PDB entry 6S1V | X-ray diffraction, 1.64 A resolution | chains A and I of the 3 polymer chains in the assembly

[Chain A]
Protein: Gag-Pro-Pol polyprotein
Organism: Mason-Pfizer monkey virus
Notes: EC 3.6.1.23, 3.4.23.-, 2.7.7.49, 2.7.7.7, 3.1.26.4, 2.7.7.-, 3.1.-.-
UniProt: P07572 (POL_MPMV); residues 1-114 here correspond to UniProt positions 760-873 (UniProt number = residue number + 759)
Chain sequence (114 residues; row label = number of the first residue in the row):
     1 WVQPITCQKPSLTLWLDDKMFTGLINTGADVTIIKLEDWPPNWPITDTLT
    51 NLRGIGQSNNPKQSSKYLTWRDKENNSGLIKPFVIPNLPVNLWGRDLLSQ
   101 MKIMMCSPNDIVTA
Disordered / not traced: 54-58, 109-114
Construct notes: engineered mutation N26 (Asp785 in P07572)
Curated features (UniProtKB/Swiss-Prot):
  - site: A114 (Cleavage)
What the authors report for this chain:
  - self-association interface (contacts with another copy of this molecule); pairs are residue here / residue on that copy: C106-C106, W1, I103
  - conformationally variable residues (order/disorder transition): G54 to S58
  - binding site for Pro-0A1-val-psa-ala-met-thr (chain I): N26, G28, D30, N51, R53
  - mutagenesis - D26N: abolished catalytic activity (proposed by the authors, not directly observed)

[Chain I]
Protein: Pro-0A1-val-psa-ala-met-thr
Chain sequence (7 residues; each row starts with the number of its first residue):
     1 PXVXAMT
Modified / non-standard residues: 0A1 (O-methyl-L-tyrosine) at position 2; PSA (3-hydroxy-4-amino-5-phenylpentanoic acid) at position 4

[Chain A / chain I interface]
Pairs across the interface - 16 pairs, chain A then chain I:
  K9(A) with T7(I)
  N26(A) with PSA_4(I)
  G28(A) with 0A1_2(I); PSA_4(I), hydrogen bond (backbone-backbone)
  A29(A) with 0A1_2(I); V3(I), hydrophobic
  D30(A) with P1(I); 0A1_2(I), hydrogen bond (side chain-backbone)
  V31(A) with P1(I), hydrophobic
  I33(A) with V3(I), hydrophobic
  N51(A) with P1(I)
  L52(A) with P1(I)
  R53(A) with P1(I), hydrogen bond (backbone-backbone); 0A1_2(I); V3(I), hydrogen bond (backbone-backbone)
  L92(A) with A5(I), hydrophobic
Interface residues without a listed pair, chain A (13 interface residues in all): L24, T50

[Summary]
13 residues of chain A face 6 of chain I across their interface; the contacts include 4 hydrogen bonds. Polar
pairs include D30(A)-0A1_2(I), G28(A)-PSA_4(I) and R53(A)-P1(I). From the paper: a binding site for
Pro-0A1-val-psa-ala-met-thr (chain I) at N26(A), G28(A) and D30(A) among others; D26N of chain A abolishes
catalytic activity.
Here chain A is Gag-Pro-Pol polyprotein (Mason-Pfizer monkey virus) and chain I is
Pro-0A1-val-psa-ala-met-thr. Entry 6S1V (Crystal structure of dimeric M-PMV protease D26N mutant in complex
with inhibitor) was determined by X-ray diffraction together with 6S1U and 6S1W from the same study.
